Entry 3PY7 (X-ray diffraction, 2.29 A resolution); this record covers chain A.

[Chain A]
Name: maltose-binding periplasmic protein, paxillin LD1, protein E6 chimera
Source organism: Escherichia coli
UniProt: chimeric construct of P0AEX9, P49023, P06931: residues 2-367 from P0AEX9 (MALE_ECOLI) positions 27-392 (UniProt number = residue number + 25); residues 372-381 from P49023 positions 1-10 (UniProt number = residue number - 371); residues 387-523 from P06931 positions 1-137 (UniProt number = residue number - 386)
Chain sequence (523 residues; each row starts with the number of its first residue):
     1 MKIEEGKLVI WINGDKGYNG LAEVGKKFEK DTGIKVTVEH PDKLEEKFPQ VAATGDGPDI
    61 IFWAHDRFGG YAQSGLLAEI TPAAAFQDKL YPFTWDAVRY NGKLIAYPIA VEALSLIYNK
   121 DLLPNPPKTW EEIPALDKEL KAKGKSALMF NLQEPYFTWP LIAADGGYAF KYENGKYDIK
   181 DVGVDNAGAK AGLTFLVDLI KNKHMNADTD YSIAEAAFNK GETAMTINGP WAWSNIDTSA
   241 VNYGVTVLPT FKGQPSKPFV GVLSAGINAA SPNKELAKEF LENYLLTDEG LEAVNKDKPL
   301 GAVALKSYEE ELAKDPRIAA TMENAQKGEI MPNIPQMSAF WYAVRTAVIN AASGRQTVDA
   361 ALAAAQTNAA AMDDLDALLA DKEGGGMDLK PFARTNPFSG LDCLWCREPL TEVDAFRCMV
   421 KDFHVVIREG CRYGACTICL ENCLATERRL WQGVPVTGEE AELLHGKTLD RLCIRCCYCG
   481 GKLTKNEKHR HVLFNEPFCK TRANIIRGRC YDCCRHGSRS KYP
Unresolved in the structure: 1-2, 383-396, 517-523
Sequence notes: initiating methionine (1); engineered mutation Ala83 (Asp108 in P0AEX9), Ala84 (Lys109 in P0AEX9), Ala240 (Lys265 in P0AEX9), Ala360 (Glu385 in P0AEX9), Ala363 (Lys388 in P0AEX9), Ala364 (Asp389 in P0AEX9); linker (368-371, 382-386)
Ion coordination: Zn2+ site 1: Cys403, Cys406, Cys436, Cys439; Zn2+ site 2: Cys476, Cys479, Cys510, Cys513
UniProt features mapped onto this chain:
  - motif: Asp374 to Asp381 (LD motif 1)
  - modified residue: Met372 (N-acetylmethionine)
  - zinc finger: Cys403 to Cys439, Cys476 to Cys513
Reported in the primary citation:
  - mutagenesis - F423S, L444S, R502A: decreased binding to paxillin
  - mutagenesis - F423S, L444S: decreased growth in response to E6 transformation
  - mutagenesis - R502A: decreased growth in response to cellular transformation
  - contacts within the chain: Trp451-Arg502 (cation-pi contact)

[Summary]
Cys403, Cys406, Cys436 and Cys439 coordinate Zn2+ site 1. The Zn2+ site 2 is built by Cys476, Cys479, Cys510
and Cys513. From the paper: F423S, L444S and R502A reduce binding to paxillin; contacts within the chain
involving Arg502 and Trp451.
Chain A is maltose-binding periplasmic protein, paxillin LD1, protein E6 chimera (Escherichia coli); the
structure, Crystal structure of full-length Bovine Papillomavirus oncoprotein E6 in complex with LD1 motif of
paxillin at ..., was determined by X-ray diffraction.
